Entry 7QNZ (electron microscopy, 4.58 A resolution (low resolution: residue-level contacts below are approximate; hydrogen-bond / salt-bridge calls are withheld)); this record covers chains A and H of the 7 polymer chains in the assembly.

# Chain A
Molecule: DNA ligase 1
From: Homo sapiens
Notes: EC 6.5.1.1
UniProt: P18858 (DNLI1_HUMAN); numbering as in UniProt (aligned over 1-919)
Sequence (919 residues; each row starts with the number of its first residue):
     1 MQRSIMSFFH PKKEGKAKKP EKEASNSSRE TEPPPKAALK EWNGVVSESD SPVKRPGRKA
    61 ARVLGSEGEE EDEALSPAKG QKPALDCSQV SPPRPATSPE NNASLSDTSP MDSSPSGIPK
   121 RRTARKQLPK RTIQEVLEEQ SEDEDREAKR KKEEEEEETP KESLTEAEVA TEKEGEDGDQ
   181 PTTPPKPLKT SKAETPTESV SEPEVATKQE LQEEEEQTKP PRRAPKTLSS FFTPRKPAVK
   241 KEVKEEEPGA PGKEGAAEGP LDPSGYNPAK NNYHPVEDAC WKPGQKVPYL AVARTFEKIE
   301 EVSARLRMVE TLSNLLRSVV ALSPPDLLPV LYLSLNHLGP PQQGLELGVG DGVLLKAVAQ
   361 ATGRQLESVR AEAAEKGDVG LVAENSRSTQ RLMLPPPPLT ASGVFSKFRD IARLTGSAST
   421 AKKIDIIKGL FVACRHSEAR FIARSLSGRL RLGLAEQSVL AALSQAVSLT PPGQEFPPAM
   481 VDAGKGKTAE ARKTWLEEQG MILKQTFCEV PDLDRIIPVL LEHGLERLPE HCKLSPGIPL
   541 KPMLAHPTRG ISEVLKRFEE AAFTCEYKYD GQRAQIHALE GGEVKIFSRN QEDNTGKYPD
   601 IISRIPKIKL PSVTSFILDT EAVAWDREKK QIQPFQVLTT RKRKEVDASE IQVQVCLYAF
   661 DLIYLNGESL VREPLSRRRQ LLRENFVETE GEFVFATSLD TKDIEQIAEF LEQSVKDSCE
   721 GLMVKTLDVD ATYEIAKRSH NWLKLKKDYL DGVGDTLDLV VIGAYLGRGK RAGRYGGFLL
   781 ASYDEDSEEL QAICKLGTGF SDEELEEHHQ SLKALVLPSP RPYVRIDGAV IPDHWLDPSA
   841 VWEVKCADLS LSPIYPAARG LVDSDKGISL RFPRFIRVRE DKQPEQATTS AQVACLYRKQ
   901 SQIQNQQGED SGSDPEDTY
Disordered / not traced: 1-261, 902-919
Ligand contacts: adenosine monophosphate (AMP): Tyr567, Lys568, Tyr569, Gln572, Arg573, Arg589, Glu621, Phe660, Ala696, Glu720, Met723, Lys725, Trp742, Lys744

# Chain H
Molecule: Oligo19ddC
Sequence (19 nucleotides; numbered 1 to 19; the number before each row is that of its first residue):
     1 GCTTCTGTGC TGATGCGTC
Modified residues: DOC (2',3'-dideoxycytidine-5'-monophosphate) at position 19

# How chain A and chain H interact
Residue-residue contacts - 19 pairs, chain A then chain H:
  Glu346(A) with DC16(H); DG17(H)
  Gly348(A) with DG15(H); DC16(H)
  Val349(A) with DG15(H); DC16(H)
  Gly350(A) with DG15(H)
  Asp351(A) with DG15(H)
  Gly352(A) with DG15(H)
  Gly571(A) with DOC_19(H)
  Gln572(A) with DT18(H); DOC_19(H)
  Arg573(A) with DOC_19(H)
  Ser588(A) with DT18(H)
  Arg589(A) with DOC_19(H)
  Asn590(A) with DT18(H)
  Glu592(A) with DT18(H)
  Phe635(A) with DOC_19(H)
  Phe872(A) with DOC_19(H)
Other interface residues (no listed pair), chain A (17 interface residues in all): Leu347, Asn594

# Summary
Chain A and chain H form an interface of 17 and 5 residues respectively. Ligands of chain A: adenosine
monophosphate.
Chain A is DNA ligase 1 (Homo sapiens) and chain H is Oligo19ddC; the structure, human Lig1-DNA-PCNA complex
reconstituted in absence of ATP, was determined by electron microscopy (same publication as 7QO1 and 8B8T).
